5FG7 - chains H and Z of the 28 polymer chains in the assembly; structure by X-ray diffraction, 2.70 A resolution.

# Chain H
Name: Proteasome subunit beta type-2
Source organism: Saccharomyces cerevisiae S288c
Notes: EC 3.4.25.1
Reference sequence: P25043 (PSB2_YEAST); residues -5 to 232 here correspond to UniProt positions 24-261 (UniProt number = residue number + 29)
Sequence (238 residues; row label = number of the first residue in the row; numbers below 1 keep their minus sign (Lys-5 is residue -5)):
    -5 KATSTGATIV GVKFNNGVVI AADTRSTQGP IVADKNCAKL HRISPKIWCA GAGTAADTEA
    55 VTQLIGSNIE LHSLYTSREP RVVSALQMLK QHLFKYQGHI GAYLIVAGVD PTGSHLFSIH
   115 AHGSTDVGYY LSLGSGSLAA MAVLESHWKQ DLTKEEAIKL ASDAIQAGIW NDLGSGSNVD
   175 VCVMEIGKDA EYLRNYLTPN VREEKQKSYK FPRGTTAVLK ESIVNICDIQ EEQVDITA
Not modelled in the structure: 223-232
Sequence notes: engineered mutation Ala1 (Thr30 in P25043)
Reported in the primary citation:
  - catalytic residues: Lys33 (proposed by the authors, not directly observed)

# Chain Z
Name: Proteasome subunit beta type-6
Source organism: Saccharomyces cerevisiae S288c
Notes: EC 3.4.25.1
Reference sequence: P23724 (PSB6_YEAST); residues 1-222 here correspond to UniProt positions 20-241 (UniProt number = residue number + 19)
Sequence (222 residues; each row starts with the number of its first residue):
     1 QFNPYGDNGG TILGIAGEDF AVLAGDTRNI TDYSINSRYE PKVFDCGDNI VMSANGFAAD
    61 GDALVKRFKN SVKWYHFDHN DKKLSINSAA RNIQHLLYGK RFFPYYVHTI IAGLDEDGKG
   121 AVYSFDPVGS YEREQCRAGG AAASLIMPFL DNQVNFKNQY EPGTNGKVKK PLKYLSVEEV
   181 IKLVRDSFTS ATERHIQVGD GLEILIVTKD GVRKEFYELK RD
Bound ions: Mg2+: Thr192, Val198

# Interface between chain H and chain Z
Pairs across the interface (54):
  Arg19(H) - Ile196(Z)
  Arg19(H) - Asp222(Z)  salt bridge
  Pro24(H) - His195(Z)
  Pro24(H) - Ile196(Z)  hydrogen bond (backbone-backbone)
  Ile25(H) - Arg194(Z)
  Ile25(H) - His195(Z)
  Val26(H) - Glu193(Z)
  Val26(H) - Arg194(Z)  hydrogen bond (backbone-backbone)
  Val26(H) - Ile196(Z)  hydrophobic
  Ala27(H) - Arg194(Z)  hydrogen bond (backbone-side chain)
  Lys29(H) - Glu193(Z)  salt bridge
  Lys29(H) - Arg194(Z)
  Ile163(H) - Asp222(Z)
  Trp164(H) - Ile35(Z)
  Trp164(H) - Arg38(Z)  hydrogen bond (backbone-side chain)
  Trp164(H) - Arg221(Z)
  Trp164(H) - Asp222(Z)
  Asn165(H) - Tyr33(Z)
  Asn165(H) - Arg38(Z)
  Asp166(H) - Tyr33(Z)
  Leu167(H) - Arg28(Z)
  Leu167(H) - Ile30(Z)  hydrophobic
  Leu167(H) - Asp32(Z)
  Leu167(H) - Tyr33(Z)  hydrogen bond (backbone-backbone)
  Leu167(H) - Ile35(Z)  hydrophobic
  Leu167(H) - Ile196(Z)
  Gly168(H) - Tyr33(Z)
  Ser169(H) - Asp222(Z)
  Ser171(H) - Asp222(Z)  hydrogen bond (backbone-side chain)
  Asn194(H) - Lys220(Z)  hydrogen bond (backbone-side chain)
  Asn194(H) - Asp222(Z)
  Arg196(H) - Thr189(Z)
  Arg196(H) - Ser190(Z)  hydrogen bond
  Arg196(H) - Glu193(Z)
  Glu197(H) - Arg185(Z)  salt bridge
  Gln200(H) - Arg185(Z)  hydrogen bond
  Gln200(H) - Asp186(Z)  hydrogen bond (backbone-side chain)
  Lys201(H) - Glu179(Z)
  Lys201(H) - Asp186(Z)  hydrogen bond (backbone-side chain)
  Tyr203(H) - Phe149(Z)
  Tyr203(H) - Gln153(Z)
  Tyr203(H) - Leu183(Z)
  Tyr203(H) - Asp186(Z)  hydrogen bond
  Phe205(H) - Asn152(Z)
  Phe205(H) - Gln153(Z)
  Phe205(H) - Gln159(Z)
  Arg207(H) - Pro162(Z)
  Gly208(H) - Tyr160(Z)
  Thr209(H) - Asn158(Z)
  Thr209(H) - Gln159(Z)
  Thr209(H) - Tyr160(Z)  hydrogen bond (backbone-backbone)
  Ala211(H) - Tyr160(Z)  hydrophobic
  Ala211(H) - Gly166(Z)
  Val212(H) - Asn165(Z)
Other interface residues (no listed pair), chain H (34 interface residues in all): Thr21, Gly23, Asp28, Gly170, Val195, Lys199, Pro206, Thr210
Other interface residues (no listed pair), chain Z (33 interface residues in all): Ser34, Leu145, Glu161, Lys182, Glu218

# In short
34 residues of chain H and 33 residues of chain Z are in contact; the contacts include 13 hydrogen bonds and 3
salt bridges. Polar pairs include Arg19(H)-Asp222(Z), Lys29(H)-Glu193(Z) and Glu197(H)-Arg185(Z). The Mg2+
site is built by Thr192(Z) and Val198(Z). The paper reports the catalytic residue Lys33(H).
Here chain H is Proteasome subunit beta type-2 and chain Z is Proteasome subunit beta type-6, both from
Saccharomyces cerevisiae S288c. Entry 5FG7 (Yeast 20S proteasome beta2-T1A mutant) was determined by X-ray
diffraction together with 5CZ4, 5CZ5, 5CZ6, 5CZ7, 5CZ8, 5CZ9 and 16 further entries from the same study.
